Entry 2Y7R (X-ray diffraction, 2.99 A resolution); this record covers chains D and H.

# Chain D (and H)
Protein: Lysr-type regulatory protein
Organism: Burkholderia sp
Notes: fragment: inducer binding domain, residues 90-301; chain H of this document is another copy of the same molecule, construct and numbering; everything in this record applies to it too
UniProt: Q7WT50 (Q7WT50_9BURK); residues 90-301 here = UniProt positions 90-301
Amino-acid sequence (218 residues; row label = number of the first residue in the row):
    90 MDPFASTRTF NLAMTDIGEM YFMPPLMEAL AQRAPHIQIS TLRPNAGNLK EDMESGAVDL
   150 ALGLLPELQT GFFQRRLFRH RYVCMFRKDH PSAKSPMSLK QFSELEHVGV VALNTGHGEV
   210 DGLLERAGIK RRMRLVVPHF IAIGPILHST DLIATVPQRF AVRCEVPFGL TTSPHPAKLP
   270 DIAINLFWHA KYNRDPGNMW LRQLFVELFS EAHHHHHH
Unresolved in the structure: 302-307
Construct notes: engineered mutation Met90 (Phe in Q7WT50); conflict Ser192 (Thr in Q7WT50); expression tag (302-307)

# Interface between chain D and chain H
Contacting residue pairs - 51 pairs, chain D then chain H:
  Asp105(D) with Ile230(H)
  Glu108(D) with Val226(H); Pro227(H); Ala231(H)
  Met109(D) with Ala231(H), hydrophobic; Pro234(H), hydrophobic
  Met112(D) with Leu224(H), hydrophobic
  Pro113(D) with Pro234(H); Ser238(H)
  Met116(D) with Leu224(H), hydrophobic; Thr239(H)
  Glu117(D) with Ser238(H)
  Gln127(D) with Met222(H); Arg223(H)
  Ile128(D) with Arg223(H), hydrogen bond (backbone-backbone); Leu224(H); Val225(H), hydrogen bond (backbone-backbone)
  Ser129(D) with Val225(H)
  Thr130(D) with Val225(H), hydrogen bond (backbone-backbone); Val226(H); Pro227(H)
  Arg132(D) with Pro227(H); His228(H)
  Met222(D) with Gln127(H)
  Arg223(D) with Met116(H); Pro124(H), hydrogen bond (side chain-backbone); Gln127(H); Ile128(H), hydrogen bond (backbone-backbone)
  Leu224(D) with Met112(H), hydrophobic; Met116(H), hydrophobic; Ile128(H)
  Val225(D) with Ile128(H), hydrogen bond (backbone-backbone); Ser129(H); Thr130(H), hydrogen bond (backbone-backbone)
  Val226(D) with Glu108(H); Thr130(H)
  Pro227(D) with Glu108(H); Thr130(H); Arg132(H)
  Phe229(D) with Ile230(H)
  Ile230(D) with Asp105(H); Phe229(H), hydrophobic; Ile230(H)
  Pro234(D) with Met109(H), hydrophobic; Pro113(H)
  Ile235(D) with Met112(H), hydrophobic; Pro113(H)
  Ser238(D) with Glu117(H)
  Pro256(D) with Pro256(H); Phe257(H), hydrophobic
  Phe257(D) with Phe257(H), hydrophobic
Also at the interface, not in a pair above, chain D (31 interface residues in all): Pro124, Ile126, Leu131, His228, Ala231, Thr239
Also at the interface, not in a pair above, chain H (32 interface residues in all): Ala120, Ile126, Leu131, Ile235

# Overview
Chain D and chain H form an interface of 31 and 32 residues respectively; the contacts include 7 hydrogen
bonds. Polar pairs include Arg223(D)-Pro124(H), Ile128(D)-Arg223(H) and Ile128(D)-Val225(H).
Chain D and chain H are both Lysr-type regulatory protein (Burkholderia sp); the structure, DntR Inducer
Binding Domain, was determined by X-ray diffraction together with 2Y7K, 2Y7P and 2Y7W from the same study.
